Entry 6IRW (X-ray diffraction, 2.90 A resolution); this record covers chain A.

# Chain A
Protein: Phosphorylated CTD-interacting factor 1
Source organism: Homo sapiens
UniProt: Q9H4Z3 (PCIF1_HUMAN); residues 174-672 here = UniProt positions 174-672
Amino-acid sequence (508 residues; row label = number of the first residue in the row):
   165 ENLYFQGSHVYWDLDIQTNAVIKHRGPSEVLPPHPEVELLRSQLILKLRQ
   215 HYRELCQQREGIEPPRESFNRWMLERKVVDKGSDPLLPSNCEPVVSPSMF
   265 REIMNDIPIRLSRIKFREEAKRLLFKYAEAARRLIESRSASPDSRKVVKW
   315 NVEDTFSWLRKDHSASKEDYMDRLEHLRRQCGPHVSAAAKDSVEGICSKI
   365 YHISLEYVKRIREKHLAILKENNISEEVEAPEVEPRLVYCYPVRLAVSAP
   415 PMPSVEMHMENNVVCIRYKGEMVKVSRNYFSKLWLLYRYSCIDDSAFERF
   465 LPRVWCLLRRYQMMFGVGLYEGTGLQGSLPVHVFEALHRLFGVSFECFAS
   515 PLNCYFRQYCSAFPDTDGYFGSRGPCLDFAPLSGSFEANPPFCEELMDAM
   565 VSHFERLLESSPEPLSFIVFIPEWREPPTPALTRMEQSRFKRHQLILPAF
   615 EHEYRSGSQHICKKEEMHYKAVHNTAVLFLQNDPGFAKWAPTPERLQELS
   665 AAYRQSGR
Not modelled in the structure: 480-489, 669-672
Construct notes: expression tag (165-173)
Swiss-Prot annotation at these positions:
  - motif: Gln-669 to Arg-672 (Nuclear localization signal)
  - binding site (substrate): Arg-235, Arg-265, Glu-558, Trp-588 to Pro-592
  - binding site (S-adenosyl-L-methionine): Asn-553 to Phe-556, Phe-614 to His-616
Small-molecule neighbours: S-adenosylhomocysteine (SAH): Leu-238, Tyr-475, Gln-490, Gly-491, Ser-492, Leu-493, Phe-498, Glu-510, Cys-511, Phe-512, Ala-513, Ser-514, Asn-517, Cys-524, Ser-525, Ala-526, Pro-539, Cys-540, Glu-551, Asn-553, Pro-554, Pro-555, Leu-560

# Summary
Chain A binds S-adenosylhomocysteine. UniProt lists 8 substrate-binding residues and 7
S-adenosyl-L-methionine-binding residues.
Chain A is Phosphorylated CTD-interacting factor 1 (Homo sapiens); the structure, Crystal structure of the
human cap-specific adenosine methyltransferase bound to SAH, was determined by X-ray diffraction together with
6IRV, 6IRX, 6IRY, 6IRZ and 6IS0 from the same study.
